Entry 7KST (X-ray diffraction, 1.60 A resolution); this record covers chains A and T of the 4 polymer chains in the assembly.

== Chain A ==
Protein: DNA-directed DNA/RNA polymerase mu
Organism: Homo sapiens
Notes: EC 2.7.7.7
Reference sequence: Q9NP87 (DPOLM_HUMAN); numbering as in UniProt; present here: 132-397, 410-494
Chain sequence (356 residues; each row starts with the number of its first residue; note: 12 numbers in that range are skipped by the numbering (no residue carries them; nothing is unmodelled there)):
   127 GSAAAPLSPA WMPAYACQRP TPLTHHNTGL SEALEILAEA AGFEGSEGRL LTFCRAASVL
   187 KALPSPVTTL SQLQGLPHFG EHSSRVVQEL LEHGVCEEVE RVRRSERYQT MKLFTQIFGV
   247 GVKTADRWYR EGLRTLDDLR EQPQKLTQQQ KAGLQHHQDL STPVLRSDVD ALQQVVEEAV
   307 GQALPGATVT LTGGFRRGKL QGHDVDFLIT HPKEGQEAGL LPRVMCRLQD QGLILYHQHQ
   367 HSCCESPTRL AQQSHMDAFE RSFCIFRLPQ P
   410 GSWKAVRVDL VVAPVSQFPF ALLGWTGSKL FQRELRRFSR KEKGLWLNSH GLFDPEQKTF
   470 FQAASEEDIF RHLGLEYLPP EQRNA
Not modelled in the structure: 127-137, 365-383
Covalent attachments: 2,3-dihydroxy-1,4-dithiobutane (DTT) linked to Cys180
Differences from the reference sequence: expression tag (127-131); engineered mutation Gly410 (Pro in Q9NP87)
Bound ions: Mn2+ site 1 near Phe205 (its only coordinating residue here); Mn2+ site 2 near His219 (its only coordinating residue here); Na+: Thr241, Ile243, Val246 (shared with 1 residue of chain P); Mn2+ site 3: Asp330, Asp332, Asp418 (together with 2'-deoxyguanosine-5'-triphosphate) (shared with 2 residues of chain P); Mn2+ site 4: Asp330, Asp332 (together with 2'-deoxyguanosine-5'-triphosphate, pyrophosphate) (shared with 1 residue of chain P); Mn2+ site 5: Glu386, His459
Ligand contacts: 2'-deoxyguanosine-5'-triphosphate / pyrophosphate: Gly319, Gly320, Arg323, Lys325, Gln327, Gly328, His329, Asp330, Asp332, Gly433, Trp434, Thr435, Gly436, Ser437, Lys438, Gln441, Arg445
Swiss-Prot annotation at these positions:
  - region: Arg323 to Asp332 (Involved in ssDNA binding)
  - binding site (Mg(2+)): Asp330, Asp332, Asp418
  - site: Gly433 (Responsible for the low discrimination between dNTP and rNTP)
Reported in the primary citation:
  - mutagenesis - K438D: unchanged catalytic activity on presence of Mn2+
  - mutagenesis - R445A: increased catalytic activity on dGTP misinsertion
  - mutagenesis - K438D: decreased catalytic activity on Mg2+-dependent dGTP:At
  - mutagenesis - K438D (23-fold): decreased catalytic activity on :Ct insertion

== Chain T ==
Molecule: 9-nt DNA strand
Sequence (9 nucleotides; row label = number of the first residue in the row):
     1 CGGCCTACG

== How chain A and chain T interact ==
Residue-residue contacts (23; chain A residue first):
  Gly174(A) with DC4(T), base contact
  Leu177(A) with DC4(T), phosphate contact; DC5(T), phosphate contact
  Phe385(A) with DG9(T), phosphate contact
  Glu386(A) with DC8(T), sugar contact; DG9(T), hydrogen bond to the phosphate
  Arg387(A) with DA7(T), hydrogen bond to the base; DC8(T), hydrogen bond to the sugar; DG9(T), hydrogen bond to the phosphate
  Phe389(A) with DG9(T), sugar contact
  Arg442(A) with DC5(T), salt bridge to the phosphate
  Arg445(A) with DC5(T), hydrogen bond to the base; DT6(T), hydrogen bond to the base
  Arg446(A) with DC4(T), sugar contact; DC5(T), sugar contact
  Arg449(A) with DT6(T), salt bridge to the phosphate
  Lys450(A) with DG3(T), hydrogen bond to the phosphate; DC4(T), salt bridge to the phosphate
  Leu456(A) with DT6(T), sugar contact
  Asn457(A) with DT6(T), phosphate contact; DA7(T), hydrogen bond to the phosphate
  His459(A) with DA7(T), phosphate contact; DC8(T), salt bridge to the phosphate
Other interface residues (no listed pair), chain A (17 interface residues in all): Arg181, Gln364, Lys438

== In short ==
Chain A and chain T form an interface of 17 and 7 residues respectively, with 8 hydrogen bonds and 4 salt
bridges. Polar contacts include Arg387(A)-DA7(T), Arg445(A)-DC5(T) and Arg445(A)-DT6(T). From the paper: R445A
of chain A increases catalytic activity on dGTP misinsertion; K438D of chain A reduces catalytic activity on
Mg2+-dependent dGTP:At.
Chain A is DNA-directed DNA/RNA polymerase mu (Homo sapiens) and chain T is a 9-nt DNA strand; the structure,
DNA Polymerase Mu, dGTP:Ct Reaction State Ternary Complex, 10 mM Mn2+ (2min), was determined by X-ray
diffraction together with 7KSS, 7KSU, 7KSV, 7KSW, 7KSX, 7KSY and 25 further entries from the same study.
